Entry 7KX6 (X-ray diffraction, 2.50 A resolution); this record covers chain A.

Chain A:
Molecule: Serine/threonine-protein kinase DCLK1
Organism: Homo sapiens
Notes: EC 2.7.11.1
Reference sequence: O15075 (DCLK1_HUMAN); numbering as in UniProt (aligned over 372-649)
Chain sequence (280 residues; numbered 370 to 649; the number before each row is that of its first residue):
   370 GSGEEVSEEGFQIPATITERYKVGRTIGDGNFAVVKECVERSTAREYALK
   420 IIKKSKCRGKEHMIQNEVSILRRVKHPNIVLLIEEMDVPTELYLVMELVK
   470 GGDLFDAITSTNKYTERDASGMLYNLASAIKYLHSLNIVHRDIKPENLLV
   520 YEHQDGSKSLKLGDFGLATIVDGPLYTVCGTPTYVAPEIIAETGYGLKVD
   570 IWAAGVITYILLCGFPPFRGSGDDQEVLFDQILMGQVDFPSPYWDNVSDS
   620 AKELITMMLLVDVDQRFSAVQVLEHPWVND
Disordered / not traced: 370-380, 399-400, 426-430, 591-593, 649
Construct notes: expression tag (370-371)
Small-molecule neighbours: X7Y (2-{[2-methoxy-4-(4-methylpiperazin-1-yl)phenyl]amino}-5,11-dimethyl-5,11-dihydro-6H-pyrimido[4,5-b][1,4]benzodiazepin-6-one): Ile396, Gly397, Val404, Glu406, Ala417, Val449, Met465, Glu466, Leu467, Val468, Lys469, Gly471, Asp475, Glu515, Asn516, Leu518, Gly532, Asp533
Reported in the primary citation:
  - contacts within the chain: Glu415-Lys469 (salt bridge), Lys419-Glu436 (salt bridge)
  - binding site for X7Y: Ala417, Lys419, Val449, Met465, Glu466, Val468, Lys469, Gly471, Leu518, Gly532
  - binding site for X7Y: Asp475 (proposed by the authors, not directly observed)
  - mutagenesis - G532V: decreased binding to X7Y
  - mutagenesis - D511N: abolished catalytic activity (citing earlier work)

Overview:
Ligands of chain A: compound X7Y. The paper reports a binding site for X7Y at Ala417, Lys419 and Val449 among
others; G532V reduces binding to X7Y.
Chain A is Serine/threonine-protein kinase DCLK1 (Homo sapiens); the structure, Crystal structure of DCLK1-KD
in complex with XMD8-85, was determined by X-ray diffraction (same publication as 7KX8 and 7KXW).
